Entry 3S8Q (X-ray diffraction, 2.10 A resolution); this record covers chains A and B of the 4 polymer chains in the assembly.

Chain A (and B):
Molecule: R-M controller protein
Source organism: Enterobacter sp. RFL1396
Notes: chain B of this document is another copy of the same molecule, construct and numbering; everything in this record applies to it too
UniProtKB: Q8GGH0 (Q8GGH0_9ENTR); residue numbers follow UniProt; this construct covers 1-79
Amino-acid sequence (82 residues; each row starts with the number of its first residue; numbers below 1 keep their minus sign (Gly-2 is residue -2)):
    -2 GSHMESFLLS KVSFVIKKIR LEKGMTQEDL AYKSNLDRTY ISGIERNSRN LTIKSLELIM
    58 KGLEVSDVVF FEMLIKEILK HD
Unresolved in the structure: -2 to 1, 78-79 (chain B: -2 to 2)
Differences from the reference sequence: expression tag (-2 to 0)
Reported in the primary citation:
  - binding site for the 19-nt DNA strand: Thr36, Tyr37, Arg43, Arg46, Asn47, Ser52
  - binding site for the 19-nt DNA strand: Arg35, Thr36, Tyr37, Arg43, Arg46, Asn47, Ser52
  - specificity-determining residues: Arg35, Thr36, Arg46
  - conformationally variable residues (loop rearrangement, side-chain flip): Arg43 to Asn47
  - contacts within the chain: Ser7-Asn44 (backbone contact), Ser10-Asn44

Interface between chain A and chain B:
Residue-residue contacts (48):
  Ser3(A) with Lys51(B); Glu54(B), hydrogen bond
  Phe4(A) with Glu54(B), hydrogen bond (backbone-side chain); Asp64(B)
  Leu5(A) with Ile50(B), hydrophobic; Glu54(B), hydrogen bond (backbone-side chain); Met57(B), hydrophobic; Asp64(B); Phe68(B), hydrophobic
  Leu6(A) with Ile50(B)
  Asn47(A) with Thr49(B), hydrogen bond; Ile50(B); Lys51(B), hydrogen bond (side chain-backbone)
  Leu48(A) with Thr49(B); Ile50(B), hydrogen bond (backbone-backbone)
  Thr49(A) with Asn47(B), hydrogen bond; Leu48(B); Thr49(B)
  Ile50(A) with Leu5(B), hydrophobic; Leu6(B), hydrophobic; Asn47(B), hydrogen bond (backbone-side chain); Leu48(B), hydrogen bond (backbone-backbone); Ile50(B), hydrophobic
  Lys51(A) with Ser3(B); Leu6(B); Asn47(B), hydrogen bond (backbone-side chain)
  Glu54(A) with Ser3(B), hydrogen bond; Phe4(B); Leu5(B), hydrogen bond (side chain-backbone)
  Met57(A) with Leu5(B), hydrophobic
  Asp64(A) with Phe4(B); Leu5(B); Ile75(B)
  Val65(A) with Ile75(B), hydrophobic; Leu76(B), hydrophobic
  Phe68(A) with Leu5(B), hydrophobic; Phe68(B), hydrophobic; Leu71(B), hydrophobic; Ile72(B), hydrophobic
  Glu69(A) with Ile72(B)
  Leu71(A) with Phe68(B), hydrophobic
  Ile72(A) with Val65(B), hydrophobic; Phe68(B), hydrophobic; Glu69(B); Ile72(B), hydrophobic
  Ile75(A) with Asp64(B); Val65(B), hydrophobic
  Leu76(A) with Val65(B), hydrophobic
Other interface residues (no listed pair), chain A (21 interface residues in all): Val9, Leu53
Other interface residues (no listed pair), chain B (21 interface residues in all): Val9, Leu53

Overview:
Chain A and chain B each contribute 21 residues to their interface; the contacts include 12 hydrogen bonds.
Polar contacts include Ser3(A)-Glu54(B), Phe4(A)-Glu54(B) and Leu5(A)-Glu54(B). The paper reports a binding
site for the 19-nt DNA strand at Thr36(A), Tyr37(A) and Arg43(A) among others; specificity determinants
Arg35(A), Thr36(A) and Arg46(A).
Chain A and chain B are both R-M controller protein (Enterobacter sp. RFL1396); the structure, Crystal
structure of the R-M controller protein C.Esp1396I OL operator complex, was determined by X-ray diffraction.
